PDB entry 6K41 | electron microscopy, 2.90 A resolution | chains B and H of the 5 polymer chains in the assembly

Chain B:
Name: Guanine nucleotide-binding protein G(I)/G(S)/G(T) subunit beta-1
Source organism: Mus musculus
UniProtKB: P62874 (GBB1_MOUSE); numbering as in UniProt (aligned over 2-340)
Chain sequence (349 residues; numbered -8 to 340; the number before each row is that of its first residue; numbers below 1 keep their minus sign (His-8 is residue -8)):
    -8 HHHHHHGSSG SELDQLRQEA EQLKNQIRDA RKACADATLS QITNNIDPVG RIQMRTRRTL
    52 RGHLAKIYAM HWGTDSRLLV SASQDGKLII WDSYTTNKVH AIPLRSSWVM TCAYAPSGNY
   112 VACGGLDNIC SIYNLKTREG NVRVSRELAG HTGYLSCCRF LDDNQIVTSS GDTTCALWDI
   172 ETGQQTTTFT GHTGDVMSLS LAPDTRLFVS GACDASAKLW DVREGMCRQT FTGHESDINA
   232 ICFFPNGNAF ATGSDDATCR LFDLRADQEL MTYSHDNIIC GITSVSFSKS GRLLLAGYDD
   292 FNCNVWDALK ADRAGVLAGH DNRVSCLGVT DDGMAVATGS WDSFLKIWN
Disordered / not traced: -8 to 7
Construct notes: expression tag (-8 to 1)

Chain H:
Name: scFv
Source organism: Mus musculus
Notes: antibody fragment or engineered binder
Chain sequence (307 residues; numbered -37 to 257 plus 15 insertion-coded residues; 3 numbers in that range are skipped by the numbering (no residue carries them; nothing is unmodelled there); the number before each row is that of its first residue; a row labelled like 120A-120O holds insertion residues (120A, then the next letters in order); numbers below 1 keep their minus sign (Met-37 is residue -37)):
   -37 MLLVNQSHQG FNKEHTSKMV SAIVLYVLLA AAAHSAFADV QLVESGGGLV QPGGSRKLSC
    23 SASGFAFSSF GMHWVRQAPE KGLEWVAYIS SGSGTIYYAD TVKGRFTISR DDPKNTLFLQ
    83 MTSLRSEDTA MYYCVRSIYY YGSSPFDFWG QGTTLTVS
120A-120O SGGGGSGGGGSGGGG
   124 SDIVMTQATS SVPVTPGESV SISCRSSKSL LHSNGNTYLY WFLQRPGQSP QLLIYRMSNL
   184 ASGVPDRFSG SGSGTAFTLT ISRLEAEDVG VYYCMQHLEY PLTFGAGTKL ELKGSLEVLF
   244 QGPAAAHHHH HHHH
Disordered / not traced: -37 to 0, 120A-120O, 237-257
Disulfides: Cys22-Cys96, Cys147-Cys217

Chain B / chain H interface:
Residue-residue contacts - 13 pairs, chain B then chain H:
  Asp66(B) - Tyr103(H)
  Arg68(B) - Tyr103(H)
  Leu69(B) - Tyr103(H)  hydrophobic
  Asp83(B) - Tyr103(H)
  Val90(B) - Tyr102(H)  hydrophobic
  Arg129(B) - Asp1(H)  salt bridge
  Arg129(B) - Val2(H)
  Arg129(B) - Arg98(H)  hydrogen bond (backbone-side chain)
  Glu130(B) - Gly26(H)
  Glu130(B) - Phe27(H)
  Glu130(B) - Ala28(H)  hydrogen bond (backbone-backbone)
  Glu130(B) - Phe32(H)
  Gly131(B) - Phe32(H)
Also at the interface, not in a pair above, chain B (10 interface residues in all): His91, Asn132
Also at the interface, not in a pair above, chain H (10 interface residues in all): Ile100

Overview:
Chain B and chain H each contribute 10 residues to their interface, with 2 hydrogen bonds and 1 salt bridge.
Polar pairs include Arg129(B)-Asp1(H), Arg129(B)-Arg98(H) and Glu130(B)-Ala28(H).
Here chain B is Guanine nucleotide-binding protein G(I)/G(S)/G(T) subunit beta-1 and chain H is scFv, both
from Mus musculus. Entry 6K41 (cryo-EM structure of alpha2BAR-GoA complex) was determined by electron
microscopy (same publication as 6K42).
